Entry 1CU4 (X-ray diffraction, 2.90 A resolution); this record covers chains L and H of the 3 polymer chains in the assembly.

== Chain L ==
Protein: Fab light chain
Source organism: Mus musculus
Notes: fragment: fab antibody 3f4, light chain; antibody fragment or engineered binder
Sequence (219 residues; row label = number of the first residue in the row; note: 2 numbers in that range are skipped by the numbering (no residue carries them; nothing is unmodelled there); a row labelled like 27A-27E holds insertion residues (27A, then the next letters in order)):
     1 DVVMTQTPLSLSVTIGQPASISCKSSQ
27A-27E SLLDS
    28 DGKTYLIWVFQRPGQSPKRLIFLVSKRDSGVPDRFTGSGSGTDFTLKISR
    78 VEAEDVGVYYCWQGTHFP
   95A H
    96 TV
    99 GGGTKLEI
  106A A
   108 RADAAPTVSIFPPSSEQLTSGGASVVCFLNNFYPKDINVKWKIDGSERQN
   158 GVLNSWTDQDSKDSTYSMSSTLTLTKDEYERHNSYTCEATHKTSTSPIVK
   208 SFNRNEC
Cystine bridges: Cys23-Cys88, Cys134-Cys194

== Chain H ==
Protein: Fab heavy chain
Source organism: Mus musculus
Notes: fragment: fab antibody 3f4, heavy chain; antibody fragment or engineered binder
Sequence (217 residues; numbered 1 to 213 plus 4 insertion-coded residues; the number before each row is that of its first residue; a row labelled like 82A-82C holds insertion residues (82A, then the next letters in order)):
     1 KVKLQQSGAELVRSGASVKLSCTASGFNIKDYYIQWVKQRPEQGLEWIGW
    51 ID
   52A P
    53 ENGNSEYAPRFQGKATMTADTLSNTAYLQL
82A-82C SSL
    83 TSEDTAVYYCNADLHDYWGQGTTLTVSSAKTTAPSVYPLAPVCGDTTGSS
   133 VTLGCLVKGYFPEPVTLTWNSGSLSSGVHTFPAVLQSDLYTLSSSVTVTS
   183 STWPSQSITCNVAHPASSTKVDKKIEPRVTS
Disordered / not traced: 1-2
Cystine bridges: Cys22-Cys92, Cys137-Cys192

== How chain L and chain H interact ==
Residue-residue contacts - 68 pairs, chain L then chain H:
  Gln38(L) - Gln39(H)  hydrogen bond
  Gln42(L) - Tyr91(H)
  Ser43(L) - Tyr91(H)
  Ser43(L) - Trp100(H)
  Ser43(L) - Gly101(H)  hydrogen bond (side chain-backbone)
  Ser43(L) - Gln102(H)
  Pro44(L) - Tyr91(H)
  Pro44(L) - Trp100(H)  hydrogen bond (backbone-side chain)
  Lys45(L) - Asp98(H)
  Lys45(L) - Trp100(H)
  Arg46(L) - Asp95(H)  hydrogen bond (side chain-backbone)
  Arg46(L) - Leu96(H)
  Arg46(L) - Asp98(H)  hydrogen bond (backbone-side chain)
  Tyr87(L) - Gly44(H)
  Trp89(L) - Val37(H)  hydrophobic
  Trp89(L) - Leu45(H)  hydrophobic
  Phe94(L) - Trp47(H)  hydrophobic
  Phe94(L) - Glu58(H)
  Phe94(L) - Tyr59(H)
  Pro95(L) - Trp47(H)  hydrophobic
  Pro95(L) - Ala60(H)  hydrophobic
  Pro95(L) - Pro61(H)
  His95A(L) - Trp47(H)
  Val97(L) - Leu45(H)
  Ser116(L) - Thr134(H)
  Phe118(L) - Leu121(H)
  Phe118(L) - Ala122(H)
  Phe118(L) - Pro123(H)  hydrophobic
  Phe118(L) - Thr134(H)
  Phe118(L) - Leu135(H)  hydrophobic
  Pro119(L) - Arg210(H)
  Pro120(L) - Arg210(H)
  Ser121(L) - Tyr119(H)
  Ser121(L) - Pro120(H)
  Glu123(L) - Tyr119(H)
  Glu123(L) - Pro120(H)
  Glu123(L) - Lys205(H)  salt bridge
  Gln124(L) - Tyr119(H)
  Gln124(L) - Lys140(H)
  Ser127(L) - Tyr119(H)
  Ser131(L) - Leu138(H)
  Val133(L) - Leu121(H)  hydrophobic
  Phe135(L) - Gly136(H)
  Phe135(L) - Phe163(H)  hydrophobic
  Phe135(L) - Ser176(H)
  Phe135(L) - Ser177(H)
  Asn137(L) - His161(H)  hydrogen bond
  Asn137(L) - Phe163(H)
  Asn137(L) - Ser177(H)
  Asn138(L) - His161(H)  hydrogen bond
  Leu160(L) - Val166(H)  hydrophobic
  Leu160(L) - Gln168(H)
  Asn161(L) - Val166(H)
  Ser162(L) - Phe163(H)
  Ser162(L) - Pro164(H)  hydrogen bond (side chain-backbone)
  Ser162(L) - Val166(H)
  Trp163(L) - Pro164(H)
  Thr164(L) - Phe163(H)
  Ser174(L) - His161(H)  hydrogen bond
  Ser174(L) - Phe163(H)
  Met175(L) - Phe163(H)
  Ser176(L) - Phe163(H)
  Ser176(L) - Ser175(H)  hydrogen bond
  Thr180(L) - Lys140(H)
  Lys207(L) - Asp127(H)
  Phe209(L) - Val124(H)  hydrophobic
  Cys214(L) - Val124(H)  hydrophobic
  Cys214(L) - Cys125(H)  hydrogen bond (side chain-backbone)
Also at the interface, not in a pair above, chain L (39 interface residues in all): Val36, Thr114
Also at the interface, not in a pair above, chain H (46 interface residues in all): Gln35, Trp50, Thr129, Thr162, Thr173, Val211, Ser213

== In short ==
39 residues of chain L and 46 residues of chain H are in contact, with 11 hydrogen bonds and 1 salt bridge.
Polar pairs include Glu123(L)-Lys205(H), Gln38(L)-Gln39(H) and Ser43(L)-Gly101(H).
Chain L is Fab light chain and chain H is Fab heavy chain, both from Mus musculus; the structure, Crystal
structure of the anti-prion fab 3F4 in complex with its peptide epitope, was determined by X-ray diffraction
(same publication as 1CR9).
